1EZV - chains D and I of the 11 polymer chains in the assembly; structure by X-ray diffraction, 2.30 A resolution.

Chain D:
Name: Cytochrome C1
From: Saccharomyces cerevisiae
Chain sequence (245 residues; numbered 62 to 306; the number before each row is that of its first residue):
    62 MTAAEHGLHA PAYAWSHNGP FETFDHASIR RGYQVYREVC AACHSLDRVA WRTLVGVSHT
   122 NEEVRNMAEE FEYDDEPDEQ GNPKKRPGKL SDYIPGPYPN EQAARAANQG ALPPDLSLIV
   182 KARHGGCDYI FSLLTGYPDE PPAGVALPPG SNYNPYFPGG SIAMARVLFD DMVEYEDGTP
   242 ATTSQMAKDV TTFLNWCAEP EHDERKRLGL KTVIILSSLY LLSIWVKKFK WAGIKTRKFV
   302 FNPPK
Bound ions: heme Fe: His-105, Met-225
Ligand contacts: heme (HEM): Val-96, Val-100, Cys-101, Cys-104, His-105, Asn-169, Ala-172, Leu-173, Pro-174, Pro-175, Leu-177, Ile-180, Arg-184, Tyr-190, Ile-191, Leu-194, Leu-195, Phe-218, Ile-223, Ala-224, Met-225, Val-228, Leu-229, Val-251, Leu-255

Chain I:
Name: Ubiquinol-cytochrome C reductase complex 7.3 kd protein
From: Saccharomyces cerevisiae
Notes: EC 1.10.2.2
UniProtKB: P22289 (UCR9_YEAST); residue numbers follow UniProt; this construct covers 4-58
Chain sequence (55 residues; each row starts with the number of its first residue):
     4 SSLYKTFFKR NAVFVGTIFA GAFVFQTVFD TAITSWYENH NKGKLWKDVK ARIAA

How chain D and chain I interact:
Pairs across the interface (35):
  Ser-77(D) / Lys-47(I)  hydrogen bond (backbone-side chain)
  Phe-82(D) / Trp-39(I)  hydrophobic
  Phe-82(D) / Tyr-40(I)
  Phe-82(D) / His-43(I)
  Phe-82(D) / Asn-44(I)  hydrogen bond (backbone-side chain)
  Glu-83(D) / His-43(I)  salt bridge
  Glu-83(D) / Asn-44(I)
  Glu-83(D) / Lys-47(I)  salt bridge
  Thr-84(D) / Tyr-40(I)
  Thr-84(D) / Asn-44(I)  hydrogen bond (backbone-side chain)
  Thr-84(D) / Lys-47(I)  hydrogen bond (backbone-side chain)
  Thr-84(D) / Leu-48(I)
  Phe-85(D) / Lys-47(I)
  Asp-86(D) / Lys-47(I)
  His-87(D) / Lys-47(I)  hydrogen bond (backbone-backbone)
  His-87(D) / Leu-48(I)
  His-87(D) / Trp-49(I)
  Ala-88(D) / Val-52(I)
  Gly-117(D) / Trp-49(I)
  Val-118(D) / Trp-49(I)
  Ser-119(D) / Trp-49(I)
  His-120(D) / Trp-49(I)
  Thr-121(D) / Trp-49(I)
  Asp-264(D) / Tyr-40(I)  hydrogen bond (backbone-side chain)
  Lys-267(D) / Tyr-40(I)
  Arg-268(D) / Asp-33(I)  salt bridge
  Arg-268(D) / Thr-37(I)  hydrogen bond
  Arg-268(D) / Tyr-40(I)
  Leu-271(D) / Ile-36(I)  hydrophobic
  Leu-271(D) / Trp-39(I)  hydrophobic
  Lys-272(D) / Phe-32(I)
  Lys-272(D) / Asp-33(I)  salt bridge
  Lys-272(D) / Ile-36(I)
  Ile-275(D) / Phe-32(I)  hydrophobic
  Ile-276(D) / Phe-32(I)  hydrophobic
Also at the interface, not in a pair above, chain D (22 interface residues in all): Arg-91, Glu-237
Also at the interface, not in a pair above, chain I (14 interface residues in all): Phe-28, Ile-56

In short:
The interface between chain D and chain I involves 22 residues on one side and 14 on the other, with 7
hydrogen bonds and 4 salt bridges. Polar pairs include Glu-83(D)/His-43(I), Glu-83(D)/Lys-47(I) and
Arg-268(D)/Asp-33(I). Bound to chain D: heme.
Here chain D is Cytochrome C1 and chain I is Ubiquinol-cytochrome C reductase complex 7.3 kd protein, both
from Saccharomyces cerevisiae. Entry 1EZV (Structure of the yeast cytochrome BC1 complex co-crystallized with
an antibody fv-fragment) was determined by X-ray diffraction.
